Entry 7ZIE (X-ray diffraction, 2.90 A resolution); this record covers chains B and Y of the 6 polymer chains in the assembly.

[Chain B]
Protein: Gcf1p
From: Candida albicans
Reference sequence: Q59QB8 (Q59QB8_CANAL); residue numbers follow UniProt; this construct covers 1-245
Amino-acid sequence (245 residues; each row starts with the number of its first residue):
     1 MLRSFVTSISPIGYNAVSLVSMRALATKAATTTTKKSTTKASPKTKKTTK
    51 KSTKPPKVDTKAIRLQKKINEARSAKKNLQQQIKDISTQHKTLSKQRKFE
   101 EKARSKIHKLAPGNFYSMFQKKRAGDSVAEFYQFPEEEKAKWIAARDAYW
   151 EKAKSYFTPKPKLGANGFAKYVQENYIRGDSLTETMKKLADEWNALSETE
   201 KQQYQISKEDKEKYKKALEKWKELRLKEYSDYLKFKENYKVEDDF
Disordered / not traced: 1-58, 244-245

[Chain Y]
Molecule: 20-nt DNA strand
Sequence (20 nucleotides; row label = number of the first residue in the row):
     1 TATATTATATAATTTATTAT

[Chain B / chain Y interface]
Pairs across the interface (15; chain B residue first):
  Lys84(B) - DA4(Y)  phosphate contact
  Ser87(B) - DA4(Y)  hydrogen bond to the phosphate
  Lys91(B) - DA4(Y)  sugar contact
  Lys102(B) - DA12(Y)  phosphate contact
  Lys102(B) - DT13(Y)  salt bridge to the phosphate
  Ser105(B) - DT14(Y)  hydrogen bond to the phosphate
  Lys106(B) - DT14(Y)  phosphate contact
  Lys106(B) - DT15(Y)  salt bridge to the phosphate
  His108(B) - DT14(Y)  salt bridge to the phosphate
  His108(B) - DT15(Y)  base contact
  Arg123(B) - DT10(Y)  salt bridge to the phosphate
  Arg123(B) - DA11(Y)  phosphate contact
  Ala124(B) - DA11(Y)  hydrogen bond to the phosphate
  Gly125(B) - DA11(Y)  hydrogen bond to the phosphate
  Leu182(B) - DT20(Y)  hydrogen bond to the phosphate
Other interface residues (no listed pair), chain B (16 interface residues in all): Glu101, Asn114, Lys122, Thr183, Tyr229
Other interface residues (no listed pair), chain Y (9 interface residues in all): DT3

[In short]
16 residues of chain B face 9 of chain Y across their interface, with 5 hydrogen bonds and 4 salt bridges.
Polar pairs include Ser87(B)-DA4(Y), Ser105(B)-DT14(Y) and Ala124(B)-DA11(Y).
Chain B is Gcf1p (Candida albicans) and chain Y is a 20-nt DNA strand; the structure, Gcf1p, multimerizes and
bridges the mitochondrial DNA from Candida albicans by a specific mechanism, was determined by X-ray
diffraction.
